PDB entry 8XUD | X-ray diffraction, 3.49 A resolution | chains A and J of the 10 polymer chains in the assembly

== Chain A ==
Name: Lipoprotein NlpI
Source organism: Escherichia coli K-12
UniProtKB: P0AFB1 (NLPI_ECOLI); numbering as in UniProt (aligned over 20-294)
Sequence (297 residues; numbered -2 to 294; the number before each row is that of its first residue; numbers below 1 keep their minus sign (Met-2 is residue -2)):
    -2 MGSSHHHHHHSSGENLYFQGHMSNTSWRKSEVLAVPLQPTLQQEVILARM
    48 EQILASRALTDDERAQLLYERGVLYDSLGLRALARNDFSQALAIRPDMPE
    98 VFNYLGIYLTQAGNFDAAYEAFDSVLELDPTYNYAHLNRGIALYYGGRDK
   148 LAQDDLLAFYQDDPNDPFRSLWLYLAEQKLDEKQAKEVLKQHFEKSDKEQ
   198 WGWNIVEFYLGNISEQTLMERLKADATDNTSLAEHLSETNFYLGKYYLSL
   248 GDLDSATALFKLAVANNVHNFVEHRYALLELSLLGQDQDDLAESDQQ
Disordered / not traced: -2 to 24, 289-294
Construct notes: initiating methionine (-2); expression tag (-1 to 19)

== Chain J ==
Name: Murein DD-endopeptidase MepS/Murein LD-carboxypeptidase
Source organism: Escherichia coli K-12
Notes: EC 3.4.-.-, 3.4.17.13
UniProtKB: P0AFV4 (MEPS_ECOLI); residues 2-162 here correspond to UniProt positions 28-188 (UniProt number = residue number + 26)
Sequence (168 residues; each row starts with the number of its first residue):
     1 MSANNTAKNMHPETRAVGSETSSLQASQDEFENLVRNVDVKSRIMDQYAD
    51 WKGVRYRLGGSTKKGIDCSGFVQRTFREQFGLELPRSTYEQQEMGKSVSR
   101 SNLRTGDLVLFRAGSTGRHVGIYIGNNQFVHASTSSGVIISSMNEPYWKK
   151 RYNEARRVLSRSHHHHHH
Disordered / not traced: 1-21
Construct notes: initiating methionine (1); expression tag (163-168)
From the paper describing this entry:
  - mutagenesis - D39A (0.39 +/- 0.11 uM): unchanged binding to Lipoprotein NlpI (chain A)

== Chain A / chain J interface ==
Pairs across the interface (28):
  Gln39(A) - Ala26(J)  hydrogen bond (side chain-backbone)
  Gln39(A) - Ser27(J)
  Gln39(A) - Glu30(J)
  Ile43(A) - Glu30(J)
  Ile43(A) - Leu34(J)  hydrophobic
  Met47(A) - Leu34(J)  hydrophobic
  Ile50(A) - Phe31(J)  hydrophobic
  Gln63(A) - Leu34(J)  hydrogen bond (side chain-backbone)
  Gln63(A) - Val35(J)
  Gln63(A) - Asn37(J)  hydrogen bond
  Glu67(A) - Leu34(J)
  Val70(A) - His164(J)
  Tyr131(A) - Arg161(J)
  Phe165(A) - His167(J)
  Phe165(A) - His168(J)
  Ser228(A) - His168(J)
  Glu231(A) - His165(J)
  Glu231(A) - His166(J)
  Glu231(A) - His168(J)  salt bridge
  His232(A) - His168(J)
  Glu235(A) - His167(J)
  Val265(A) - His165(J)
  Asn267(A) - His164(J)
  Asn267(A) - His165(J)
  Phe268(A) - His165(J)
  Phe268(A) - His166(J)
  Phe268(A) - His167(J)
  Glu270(A) - His167(J)  salt bridge
Interface residues without a listed pair, chain A (26 interface residues in all): Leu34, Arg46, Tyr101, Asp159, Gln197, Trp198, Gly199, Asp222, Val269
Interface residues without a listed pair, chain J (16 interface residues in all): Arg36, Lys96, Asn102
From the paper, about this interface:
  - hot spots on chain J (mutagenesis) - L24R (28-fold): decreased binding to NlpI dimer
  - hot spots on chain J (mutagenesis) - Q28A, F31A: decreased binding to NlpI
  - hot spots on chain J (mutagenesis) - F31A: abolished binding to Lipoprotein NlpI (chain A)

== Summary ==
Chain A and chain J form an interface of 26 and 16 residues respectively, with 3 hydrogen bonds and 2 salt
bridges. Polar pairs include Glu231(A)-His168(J), Glu270(A)-His167(J) and Gln39(A)-Ala26(J). The paper reports
that Q28A and F31A of chain J reduce binding to NlpI; L24R of chain J reduces binding to NlpI dimer.
Here chain A is Lipoprotein NlpI and chain J is Murein DD-endopeptidase MepS/Murein LD-carboxypeptidase, both
from Escherichia coli K-12. Entry 8XUD (Crystal structure of adaptor NlpI in complex with endopeptidase MepS
and PDZ-protease Prc) was determined by X-ray diffraction (same publication as 8XUP).
